PDB entry 3E31 | X-ray diffraction, 2.95 A resolution | chains A and B

== Chain A (and B) ==
Name: Carbonic anhydrase 2
From: Haemophilus influenzae
Notes: EC 4.2.1.1; chain B of this document is another copy of the same molecule, construct and numbering; everything in this record applies to it too
UniProt: P45148 (CAN_HAEIN); numbering as in UniProt (aligned over 1-229)
Amino-acid sequence (229 residues; each row starts with the number of its first residue):
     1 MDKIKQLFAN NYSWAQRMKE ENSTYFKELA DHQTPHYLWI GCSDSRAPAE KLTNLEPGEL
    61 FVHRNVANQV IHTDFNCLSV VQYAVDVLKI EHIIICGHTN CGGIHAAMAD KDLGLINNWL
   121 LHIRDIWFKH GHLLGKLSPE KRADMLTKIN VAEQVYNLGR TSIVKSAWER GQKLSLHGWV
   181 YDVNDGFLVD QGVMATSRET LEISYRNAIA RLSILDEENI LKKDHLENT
Unresolved in the structure: 1-32, 216-229 (chain B: 1-33, 215-229)
Sequence notes: engineered mutation A47 (Val in P45148)
Bound ions: Zn2+: C42, D44, H98, C101
Swiss-Prot annotation at these positions:
  - binding site (Zn(2+)): C42, D44, H98, C101
Reported in the primary citation:
  - mutagenesis - V47A: unchanged catalytic activity on CO2 hydration

== Interface between chain A and chain B ==
Residue-residue contacts - 54 pairs, chain A then chain B:
  S43(A) with F61(B); V62(B); V80(B)
  D44(A) with F61(B); Y83(B)
  S45(A) with L60(B); F61(B)
  E50(A) with E50(B); R64(B), salt bridge
  G58(A) with S45(B), hydrogen bond (backbone-side chain)
  L60(A) with S45(B)
  F61(A) with S43(B)
  V62(A) with S43(B), hydrogen bond (backbone-side chain); R64(B)
  H63(A) with H63(B); R64(B), hydrogen bond (side chain-backbone); N76(B), hydrogen bond
  R64(A) with E50(B), salt bridge; V62(B); H63(B), hydrogen bond (backbone-side chain)
  N65(A) with N76(B)
  D74(A) with D74(B); N76(B), hydrogen bond
  F75(A) with L115(B), hydrophobic; N118(B); W119(B), hydrophobic
  N76(A) with H63(B), hydrogen bond; N65(B); D74(B), hydrogen bond; N76(B); W119(B)
  L78(A) with L115(B), hydrophobic
  S79(A) with I116(B); W119(B)
  V80(A) with S43(B)
  Q82(A) with L113(B); G114(B); L115(B), hydrogen bond (side chain-backbone); I116(B)
  Y83(A) with G102(B)
  V87(A) with L113(B), hydrophobic
  G102(A) with Y83(B)
  L113(A) with Q82(B); V87(B), hydrophobic
  G114(A) with Q82(B)
  L115(A) with F75(B), hydrophobic; L78(B), hydrophobic; Q82(B), hydrogen bond (backbone-side chain)
  I116(A) with S79(B); Q82(B)
  N118(A) with F75(B)
  W119(A) with F75(B); N76(B); S79(B)
Also at the interface, not in a pair above, chain A (32 interface residues in all): P35, V66, C77, G103, I163
Also at the interface, not in a pair above, chain B (32 interface residues in all): P35, D44, P48, V66, C77, G103, I163

== In short ==
Chain A and chain B each contribute 32 residues to their interface, with 10 hydrogen bonds and 2 salt bridges.
Among the polar pairs are E50(A)-R64(B), G58(A)-S45(B) and V62(A)-S43(B). UniProt lists 4 Zn2+-binding
residues on chain A. From the paper: V47A of chain A leaves catalytic activity on CO2 hydration unchanged.
Both chains are Carbonic anhydrase 2 (Haemophilus influenzae). Entry 3E31 (H. influenzae beta-carbonic
anhydrase, variant V47A) was determined by X-ray diffraction (same publication as 3E2X, 3E3F and 3E3I).
